Entry 5K98 (X-ray diffraction, 3.99 A resolution); this record covers chains B and E of the 6 polymer chains in the assembly.

# Chain B
Protein: Antitoxin HipB
From: Escherichia coli MP020980.2
Reference sequence: M9IJX7 (M9IJX7_ECOLX); residue numbers follow UniProt; this construct covers 1-88
Sequence (91 residues; row label = number of the first residue in the row; numbers below 1 keep their minus sign (Gly-2 is residue -2)):
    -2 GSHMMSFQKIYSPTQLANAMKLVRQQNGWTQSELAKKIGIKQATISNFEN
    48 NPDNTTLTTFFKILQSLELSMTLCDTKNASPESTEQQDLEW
Not modelled in the structure: -2 to 3, 75-88
Differences from the reference sequence: expression tag (-2 to 0)

# Chain E
Molecule: 23-nt DNA strand
Sequence (23 nucleotides; numbered 700 to 722; the number before each row is that of its first residue):
   700 CTATCCCCTTAAGGGGATAGGGA

# How chain B and chain E interact
Pairs across the interface (17; chain B residue first):
  Gly36(B) - DG713(E)  phosphate contact
  Ile37(B) - DG713(E)  phosphate contact
  Lys38(B) - DG713(E)  hydrogen bond to the phosphate
  Lys38(B) - DG714(E)  base contact
  Lys38(B) - DG715(E)  base contact
  Gln39(B) - DG715(E)  hydrogen bond to the base
  Ala40(B) - DG713(E)  base contact
  Ala40(B) - DG715(E)  base contact
  Thr41(B) - DG712(E)  sugar contact
  Thr41(B) - DG713(E)  hydrogen bond to the phosphate
  Asn44(B) - DG712(E)  hydrogen bond to the phosphate
  Asn51(B) - DA710(E)  phosphate contact
  Asn51(B) - DA711(E)  phosphate contact
  Thr52(B) - DG712(E)  phosphate contact
  Thr53(B) - DA711(E)  hydrogen bond to the phosphate
  Thr53(B) - DG712(E)  hydrogen bond to the phosphate
  Thr56(B) - DG712(E)  hydrogen bond to the phosphate

# Overview
11 residues of chain B and 6 residues of chain E are in contact; the contacts include 7 hydrogen bonds. Polar
pairs include Gln39(B)-DG715(E), Lys38(B)-DG713(E) and Thr41(B)-DG713(E).
Chain B is Antitoxin HipB (Escherichia coli MP020980.2) and chain E is a 23-nt DNA strand; the structure,
Structure of HipA-HipB-O2-O3 complex, was determined by X-ray diffraction together with 4YG1, 4YG4 and 4YG7
from the same study.
